Entry 9ITQ (electron microscopy, 3.98 A resolution); this record covers chains P and T of the 16 polymer chains in the assembly.

[Chain P]
Name: ATP synthase subunit c
Organism: Chloroflexus aurantiacus J-10-fl
UniProtKB: A9WGS9 (ATPL_CHLAA); residues 1-76 here = UniProt positions 1-76
Chain sequence (76 residues; each row starts with the number of its first residue):
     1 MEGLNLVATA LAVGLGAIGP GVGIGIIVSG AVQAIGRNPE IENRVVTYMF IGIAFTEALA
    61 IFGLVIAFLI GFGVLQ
Disordered / not traced: 1, 73-76
Curated features (UniProtKB/Swiss-Prot):
  - site: Glu57 (Reversibly protonated during proton transport)

[Chain T]
Name: ATP synthase subunit a
Organism: Chloroflexus aurantiacus J-10-fl
UniProtKB: A9WGT0 (A9WGT0_CHLAA); numbering as in UniProt (aligned over 1-312)
Chain sequence (312 residues; row label = number of the first residue in the row):
     1 MSTRTRNILI IVGALIISIA SRFFLYTGPP HVEVAAEVIF DGIPGFPITN SFVVAIIIDI
    61 FVIALAVAAT RNLQMVPRGL QNVMEFILES LYNLFRNINA KYVATAFPLV ATIFLFVLFG
   121 NWFGLLPGVG SIGVCHEKKE EHAVVDERLA LAAPAAPLSS VAAAEGEEIH DTCAAQGKKL
   181 VPLFRAPAAD LNFTFAIAVI SFVFIEYWGF RALGPGYLKK FFNTNGIMSF VGIIEFISEL
   241 VKPFALAFRL FGNIFAGEVL LVVMAFLVPL LLPLPFYGFE VFVGFIQALI FALLTYAFLN
   301 IAVTGHDEEH AH
Disordered / not traced: 1-18, 137-171, 305-312
Cystine bridges: Cys135-Cys173

[Interface between chain P and chain T]
Pairs across the interface - 6 pairs, chain P then chain T:
  Phe50(P) with Ile227(T); Met228(T), hydrophobic; Val231(T)
  Ile51(P) with Ile227(T)
  Ala54(P) with Val231(T), hydrophobic
  Glu57(P) with Ile234(T)
Also at the interface, not in a pair above, chain P (5 interface residues in all): Thr47
Also at the interface, not in a pair above, chain T (5 interface residues in all): Glu235

[Summary]
The chain P/chain T interface involves 5 residues from each chain.
Chain P is ATP synthase subunit c and chain T is ATP synthase subunit a, both from Chloroflexus aurantiacus
J-10-fl; the structure, Chloroflexus aurantiacus ATP synthase, state 3, focused refinement of FO, was
determined by electron microscopy (same publication as 9ITJ, 9ITK, 9ITL, 9ITM, 9ITN, 9ITO and 11 further
entries).
